Entry 7TNQ (electron microscopy, 8.40 A resolution (very low resolution: no residue pairs are listed; an interface is given only as per-side residue counts)); this record covers chains A0 and A1 of the 100 polymer chains in the assembly.

Chain A0:
Molecule: Tubulin alpha chain
From: Toxoplasma gondii
UniProt: P10873 (TBA_TOXGO); residue numbers follow UniProt; this construct covers 1-453
Chain sequence (453 residues; each row starts with the number of its first residue):
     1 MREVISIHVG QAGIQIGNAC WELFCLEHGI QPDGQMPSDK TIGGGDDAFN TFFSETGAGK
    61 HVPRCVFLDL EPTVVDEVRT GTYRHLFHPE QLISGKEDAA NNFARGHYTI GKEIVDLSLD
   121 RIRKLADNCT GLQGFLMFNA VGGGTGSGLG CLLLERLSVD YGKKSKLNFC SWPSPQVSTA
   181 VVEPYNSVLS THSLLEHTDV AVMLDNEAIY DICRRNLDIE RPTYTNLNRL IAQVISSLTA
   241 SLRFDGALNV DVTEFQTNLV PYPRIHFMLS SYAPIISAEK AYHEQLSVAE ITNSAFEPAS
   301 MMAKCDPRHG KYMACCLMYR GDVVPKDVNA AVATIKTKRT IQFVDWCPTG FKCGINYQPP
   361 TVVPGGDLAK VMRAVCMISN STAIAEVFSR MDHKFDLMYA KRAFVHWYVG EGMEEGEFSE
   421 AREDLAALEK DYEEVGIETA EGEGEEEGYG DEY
Not modelled in the structure: 38-46, 438-453
Curated features (UniProtKB/Swiss-Prot):
  - active site: E254
  - binding site (GTP): Q11, E71, G144, T145, T179, N206, N228
  - binding site (Mg(2+)): E71
  - site: Y453 (Involved in polymerization)
  - modified residue: K40 (N6-acetyllysine)

Chain A1:
Molecule: Tubulin beta chain
From: Toxoplasma gondii
UniProt: A0A125YWG5 (A0A125YWG5_TOXGM); residue numbers follow UniProt; this construct covers 1-449
Chain sequence (449 residues; numbered 1 to 449; the number before each row is that of its first residue):
     1 MREIVHVQGG QCGNQIGAKF WEVISDEHGI DPTGTYCGDS DLQLERINVF YNEATGGRFV
    61 PRAILMDLEP GTMDSVRAGP FGQLFRPDNF VFGQTGAGNN WAKGHYTEGA ELIDSVLDVV
   121 RKEAEGCDCL QGFQITHSLG GGTGSGMGTL LISKVREEYP DRIMETFSVF PSPKVSDTVV
   181 EPYNATLSVH QLVENADEVQ VIDNEALYDI CFRTLKLTTP TYGDLNHLVS AAMSGVTCCL
   241 RFPGQLNSDL RKLAVNLIPF PRLHFFLIGF APLTSRGSQQ YRALSVPELT QQMFDAKNMM
   301 CASDPRHGRY LTASAMFRGR MSTKEVDEQM LNVQNKNSSY FVEWIPNNMK SSVCDIPPKG
   361 LKMSVTFVGN STAIQEMFKR VSDQFTAMFR RKAFLHWYTG EGMDEMEFTE AESNMNDLVS
   421 EYQQYQDATA EEEGEFDEEE GEMGAEEGA
Not modelled in the structure: 427-449
Disulfides: C238-C354

Interface between chain A0 and chain A1:
At this resolution (8 A) residue pairs are not listed: 34 residues of chain A0 and 29 of chain A1 lie at the interface.

Overview:
Chain A0 and chain A1 form an interface of 34 and 29 residues respectively. UniProt lists active-site residue
E254(A0), 7 GTP-binding residues and Mg2+-binding residue E71(A0) on chain A0.
Here chain A0 is Tubulin alpha chain and chain A1 is Tubulin beta chain, both from Toxoplasma gondii. Entry
7TNQ (The symmetry-released subpellicular microtubule map from detergent-extracted Toxoplasma cells) was
determined by electron microscopy, deposited together with 7TNS and 7TNT.
